PDB entry 3I2I | X-ray diffraction, 2.14 A resolution | chain A

# Chain A
Molecule: Cocaine esterase
Source organism: Rhodococcus sp. MB1 'Bresler 1999'
Notes: EC 3.1.1.-
UniProtKB: Q9L9D7 (COCE_RHOSM); numbering as in UniProt (aligned over 1-574)
Chain sequence (587 residues; row label = number of the first residue in the row):
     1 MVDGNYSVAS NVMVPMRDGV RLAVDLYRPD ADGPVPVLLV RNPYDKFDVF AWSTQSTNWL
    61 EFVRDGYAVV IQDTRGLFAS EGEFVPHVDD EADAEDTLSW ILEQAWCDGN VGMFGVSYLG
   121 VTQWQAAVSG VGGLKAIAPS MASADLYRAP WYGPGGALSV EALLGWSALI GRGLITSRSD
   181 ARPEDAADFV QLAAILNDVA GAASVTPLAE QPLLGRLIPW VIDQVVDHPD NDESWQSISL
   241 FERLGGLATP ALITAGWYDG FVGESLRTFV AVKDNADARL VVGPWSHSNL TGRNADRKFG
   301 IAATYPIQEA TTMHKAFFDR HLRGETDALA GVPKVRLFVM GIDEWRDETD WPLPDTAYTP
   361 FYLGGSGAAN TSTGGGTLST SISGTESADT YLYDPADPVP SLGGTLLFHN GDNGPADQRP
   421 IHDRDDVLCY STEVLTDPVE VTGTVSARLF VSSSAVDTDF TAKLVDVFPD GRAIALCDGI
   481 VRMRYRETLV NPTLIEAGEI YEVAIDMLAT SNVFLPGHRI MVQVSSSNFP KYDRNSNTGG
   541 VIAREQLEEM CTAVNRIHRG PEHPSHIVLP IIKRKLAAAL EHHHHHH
Not modelled in the structure: 1, 575-587
Construct notes: engineered mutation R172 (Thr in Q9L9D7); expression tag (575-587)
Glycans and other covalent adducts: (4S,5S)-4,5-bis(mercaptomethyl)-1,3-dioxolan-2-ol (DBC) linked to S117
Ligand contacts: DBC ((4S,5S)-4,5-bis(mercaptomethyl)-1,3-dioxolan-2-ol): Y44, H87, Y118, V121, P150, W151, A162, W166, F261, H287, L407, F408
Curated features (UniProtKB/Swiss-Prot):
  - active site: S117 (Acyl-ester intermediate), D259 (Charge relay system), H287 (Charge relay system)
  - binding site (substrate): Y44, Y118
  - site: Y44 (Probably involved in activating the substrate carbonyl and the acyl enzyme for hydrolysis)
  - mutagenesis: Y44 (Y44F: Loss of activity. Has no protective effects against cocaine-induced convulsions and lethality in rat), Q55 (Q55A/E: Decrease in activity), S117 (S117A: Loss of activity. Has no protective effects against cocaine-induced convulsions and lethality in rat; S117C: Great decrease in activity), W151 (W151A: Decrease in activity), W166 (W166A: Decrease in activity), L169 (L169K: Displays greatly enhanced stability, with a half-life of 570 minutes at 37 degrees Celsius. Exhibits 4.5-fold reduction in catalytic efficiency), G173 (G173Q: Displays enhanced stability, with a half-life of 75 minutes at 37 degrees Celsius, and has no deleterious effect on catalytic efficiency ...), D259 (D259N: Loss of activity), F261 (F261A: Decrease in activity), H287 (H287A: Loss of activity), L407 (L407A: Decrease in activity), F408 (F408A: Decrease in activity)
From the paper describing this entry:
  - mutagenesis - L169K (tau1/2=570 min), T172R (6-fold), G173Q (Tm change 3 degC): increased stability
  - mutagenesis - L169K/T172R/G173Q, L169K (8-fold), T172R (3-fold), T172R/G173Q (3-fold): decreased catalytic activity
  - mutagenesis - L169K/T172R/G173Q, T172R/F189A: unchanged stability
  - contacts within the chain: R172-F189 (hydrogen bond)
  - self-association interface (contacts with another copy of this molecule); pairs are residue here / residue on that copy: I301-R172
  - binding site for DBC: S117
  - catalytic residues: S117 (citing earlier work)
  - mutagenesis - G173Q: unchanged catalytic activity

# In short
Covalently linked compound DBC: at S117. UniProt lists 3 active-site residues, substrate-binding residues Y44
and Y118 and 12 mutagenesis sites. From the paper: the catalytic residue S117; L169K/T172R/G173Q, L169K and
T172R, among others, reduce catalytic activity; 6 substitutions were tested in all.
Chain A is Cocaine esterase (Rhodococcus sp. MB1 'Bresler 1999'); the structure, Cocaine Esterase with
mutation T172R, bound to DTT adduct, was determined by X-ray diffraction together with 3I2F, 3I2G, 3I2H, 3I2J
and 3I2K from the same study.
